PDB entry 8X9B | electron microscopy, 3.82 A resolution | chains O and P of the 16 polymer chains in the assembly

# Chain O
Molecule: The heavy chain of Fab h1A6.2
Organism: Mus musculus
Notes: antibody fragment or engineered binder
Chain sequence (114 residues; each row starts with the number of its first residue):
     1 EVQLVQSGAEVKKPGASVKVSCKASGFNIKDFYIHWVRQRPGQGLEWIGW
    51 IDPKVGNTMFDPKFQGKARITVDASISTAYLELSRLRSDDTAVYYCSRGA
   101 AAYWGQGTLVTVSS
Not modelled in the structure: 1, 114
Cystine bridges: C22-C96

# Chain P
Molecule: The light chain of Fab h1A6.2
Organism: Mus musculus
Notes: antibody fragment or engineered binder
Chain sequence (112 residues; row label = number of the first residue in the row):
     1 AVVMTQTPLSLPVTLGQPASISCKSSQSLLYSDGKTYVNWFQQRPGQSPK
    51 RLIYLVSRLDSGVPDRFSGSGSGTDFTLKISRVEAEDLGVYYCWQGTHLP
   101 YTFGQGTKLEIK
Cystine bridges: C23-C93

# Chain O / chain P interface
Residue-residue contacts - 18 pairs, chain O then chain P:
  V37(O) with F103(P), hydrophobic
  Q39(O) with Q43(P); Y92(P), hydrogen bond
  G44(O) with Y92(P)
  L45(O) with Y92(P), hydrophobic; F103(P)
  E46(O) with F103(P)
  W47(O) with Y101(P), hydrophobic; F103(P), hydrophobic
  W50(O) with Y101(P)
  M59(O) with L99(P), hydrophobic
  D61(O) with P100(P)
  Y95(O) with Q43(P)
  A100(O) with F41(P), hydrophobic
  A101(O) with R51(P); D60(P)
  W104(O) with P49(P), hydrogen bond (side chain-backbone)
  G105(O) with S48(P)
Also at the interface, not in a pair above, chain P (13 interface residues in all): K50, Q105

# In short
14 residues of chain O and 13 residues of chain P are in contact, with 2 hydrogen bonds. Polar pairs include
Q39(O)-Y92(P) and W104(O)-P49(P).
Chain O is the heavy chain of Fab h1A6.2 and chain P is the light chain of Fab h1A6.2, both from Mus musculus;
the structure, Cryo-EM structure of coxsackievirus A16 empty particle in complex with Fab h1A6.2 (local
refinement), was determined by electron microscopy together with 8X95, 8X96, 8X97, 8X98, 8X99, 8X9A, 8YTB and
8YTJ from the same study.
